1FPC - chains H and I of the 3 polymer chains in the assembly; structure by X-ray diffraction, 2.30 A resolution.

Chain H:
Name: thrombin
Source organism: Homo sapiens
Notes: EC 3.4.21.5
UniProt: P00734 (THRB_HUMAN); the construct lacks a stretch of the UniProt sequence and is renumbered around it, so the offset changes along the chain: 16-36 = UniProt 364-384; 37-60 = UniProt 386-409; 61-77 = UniProt 419-435; 78-97 = UniProt 437-456; 7 more segments
Amino-acid sequence (259 residues; row label = number of the first residue in the row; note: 4 numbers in that range are skipped by the numbering (no residue carries them; nothing is unmodelled there); a row labelled like 60A-60I holds insertion residues (60A, then the next letters in order)):
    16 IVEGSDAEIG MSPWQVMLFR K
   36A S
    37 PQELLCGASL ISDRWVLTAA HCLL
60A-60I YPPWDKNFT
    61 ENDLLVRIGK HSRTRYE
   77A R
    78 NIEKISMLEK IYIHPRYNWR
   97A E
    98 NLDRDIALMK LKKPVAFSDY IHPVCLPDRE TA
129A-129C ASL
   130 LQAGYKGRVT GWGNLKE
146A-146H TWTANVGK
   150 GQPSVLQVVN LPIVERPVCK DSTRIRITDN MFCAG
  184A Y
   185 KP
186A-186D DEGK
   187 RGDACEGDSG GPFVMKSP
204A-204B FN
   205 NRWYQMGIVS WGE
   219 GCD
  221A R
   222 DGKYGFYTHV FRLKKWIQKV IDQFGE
Not modelled in the structure: 146A-146H, 245-247
UniProt features mapped onto this chain:
  - region: Ala183 to Val200 (High affinity receptor-binding region which is also known as the TP508 peptide)
  - active site (Charge relay system): His57, Asp102, Ser195
  - glycosylation: Asn60G (N-linked (GlcNAc...) (complex) asparagine)
Disulfide bonds: Cys42-Cys58, Cys168-Cys182, Cys191-Cys220
Residues lining bound ligands: 0ZI (amino{[(4S)-4-({[5-(dimethylamino)naphthalen-1-yl]sulfonyl}amino)-5-(4-ethylpiperidin-1-yl)-5-oxopentyl]amino}methaniminium): His57, Tyr60A, Trp60D, Lys60F, Glu97A, Asn98, Leu99, Asp189, Ala190, Cys191, Glu192, Val213, Ser214, Trp215, Gly216, Glu217, Gly219, Cys220, Gly226

Chain I:
Name: Hirudin
Source organism: Hirudo medicinalis
UniProt: P28504 (HIR2_HIRME); residues 53-64 here = UniProt positions 53-64
Amino-acid sequence (12 residues; each row starts with the number of its first residue):
    53 NGDFEEIPEE YL
Not modelled in the structure: 53-54
Construct notes: conflict Asn53 (Asp in P28504)
Modified residues: Tyr63 (o-sulfo-l-tyrosine; TYS)
UniProt features mapped onto this chain:
  - region: Asp55 to Leu64 (Interaction with fibrinogen-binding exosite of thrombin)
  - modified residue: Tyr63 (Sulfotyrosine)

Interface between chain H and chain I:
Residue-residue contacts - 22 pairs, chain H then chain I:
  Phe34(H) with Phe56(I), hydrophobic
  Lys36(H) with Leu64(I)
  Gln38(H) with Ile59(I); Leu64(I)
  Leu40(H) with Phe56(I)
  Leu65(H) with Ile59(I), hydrophobic
  Arg67(H) with Ile59(I)
  Arg73(H) with Asp55(I), salt bridge; Phe56(I)
  Thr74(H) with Asp55(I), hydrogen bond (side chain-backbone); Phe56(I); Glu57(I), hydrogen bond (backbone-backbone)
  Arg75(H) with Glu57(I)
  Tyr76(H) with Glu57(I); Glu58(I); Pro60(I); Tyr63(I)
  Glu80(H) with Tyr63(I)
  Lys81(H) with Tyr63(I)
  Ile82(H) with Tyr63(I)
  Met84(H) with Tyr63(I)
  Gln151(H) with Asp55(I)

In short:
Chain H and chain I form an interface of 15 and 8 residues respectively; the contacts include 2 hydrogen bonds
and 1 salt bridge. Polar contacts include Arg73(H)-Asp55(I), Thr74(H)-Asp55(I) and Thr74(H)-Glu57(I). Chain H
binds compound 0ZI. UniProt lists 3 active-site residues on chain H.
Chain H is thrombin (Homo sapiens) and chain I is Hirudin (Hirudo medicinalis); the structure, Active site
mimetic inhibition of thrombin, was determined by X-ray diffraction (same publication as 3HAT).
